8T2F - chains A and H of the 8 polymer chains in the assembly; structure by electron microscopy, 3.80 A resolution.

Chain A:
Name: Surface protein gp120
From: Human immunodeficiency virus 1
Amino-acid sequence (516 residues; numbered -4 to 513 plus 1 insertion-coded residue; 3 numbers in that range are skipped by the numbering (no residue carries them; nothing is unmodelled there); the number before each row is that of its first residue; numbers below 1 keep their minus sign (Met-4 is residue -4)):
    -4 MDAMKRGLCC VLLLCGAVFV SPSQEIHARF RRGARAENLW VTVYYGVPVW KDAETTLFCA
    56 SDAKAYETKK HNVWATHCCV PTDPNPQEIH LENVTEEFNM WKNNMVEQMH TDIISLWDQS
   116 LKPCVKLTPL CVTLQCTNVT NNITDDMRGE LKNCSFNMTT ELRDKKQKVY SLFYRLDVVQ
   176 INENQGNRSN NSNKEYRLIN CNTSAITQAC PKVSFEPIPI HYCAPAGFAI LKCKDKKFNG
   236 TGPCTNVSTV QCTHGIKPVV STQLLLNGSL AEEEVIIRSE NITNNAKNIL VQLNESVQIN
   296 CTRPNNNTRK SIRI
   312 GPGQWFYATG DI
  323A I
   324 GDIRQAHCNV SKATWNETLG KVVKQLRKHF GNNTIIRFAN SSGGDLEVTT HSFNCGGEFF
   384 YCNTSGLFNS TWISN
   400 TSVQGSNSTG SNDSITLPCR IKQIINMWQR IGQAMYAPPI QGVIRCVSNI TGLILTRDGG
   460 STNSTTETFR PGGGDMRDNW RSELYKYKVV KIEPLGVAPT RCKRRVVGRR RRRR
Unresolved in the structure: -4 to 33, 58-66, 78-81, 177-188, 400-411, 458-462, 504-513
Disulfide bonds: Cys54-Cys73, Cys119-Cys205, Cys126-Cys196, Cys131-Cys149, Cys218-Cys247, Cys228-Cys239, Cys296-Cys331, Cys378-Cys445, Cys385-Cys418
Glycans and other covalent adducts: N-acetylglucosamine (NAG) linked to Asn88, Asn148, Asn152, Asn197, Asn234, Asn241, Asn262, Asn276, Asn295, Asn332, Asn339, Asn355, Asn363, Asn386, Asn392, Asn448
Reported in the primary citation:
  - mutagenesis - T465N: decreased binding to control group

Chain H:
Name: N289 Heavy Chain
From: Macaca mulatta
Amino-acid sequence (116 residues; row label = number of the first residue in the row; X marks 116 residues of unknown identity (built as UNK)):
     1 XXXXXXXXXX XXXXXXXXXX XXXXXXXXXX XXXXXXXXXX XXXXXXXXXX XXXXXXXXXX
    61 XXXXXXXXXX XXXXXXXXXX XXXXXXXXXX XXXXXXXXXX XXXXXXXXXX XXXXXX

Interface between chain A and chain H:
Chain A side of the interface, 7 residues: Glu267, Glu268, Asn289, Glu290, Lys344, Lys347, Lys351
The authors on this interface:
  - epitope / paratope residues, chain A: Asn289(A)

In short:
Chain A and chain H make no direct contact in this assembly. Covalently linked N-acetylglucosamine: at
Asn88(A), Asn148(A), Asn152(A), Asn197(A), Asn234(A) and Asn241(A) and 10 more. From the paper: T465N of chain
A reduces binding to control group; the epitope/paratope residue Asn289(A).
Chain A is Surface protein gp120 (Human immunodeficiency virus 1) and chain H is N289 Heavy Chain (Macaca
mulatta); the structure, BG505 Boost2 SOSIP.664 in complex with NHP polyclonal antibody N289, was determined
by electron microscopy, deposited together with 8T2E, 8SWV, 8SWW and 8SWX.
